Entry 6A3C (X-ray diffraction, 2.35 A resolution); this record covers chains B and C of the 4 polymer chains in the assembly.

[Chain B]
Name: Ran-specific GTPase-activating protein 1
Source organism: Saccharomyces cerevisiae
Notes: fragment: Ran Binding Domain
Reference sequence: P41920 (YRB1_YEAST); residues 62-201 here = UniProt positions 62-201
Amino-acid sequence (143 residues; row label = number of the first residue in the row):
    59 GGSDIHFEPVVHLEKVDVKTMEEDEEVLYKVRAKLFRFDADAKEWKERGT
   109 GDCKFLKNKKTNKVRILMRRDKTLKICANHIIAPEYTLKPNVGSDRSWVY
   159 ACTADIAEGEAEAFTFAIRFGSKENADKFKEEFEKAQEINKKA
Disordered / not traced: 59-63, 69-77, 201
Sequence notes: expression tag (59-61)

[Chain C]
Name: Exportin-1
Source organism: Saccharomyces cerevisiae (strain ATCC 204508 / S288c)
Notes: fragment: lacking C-terminal inhibitory tail and H9 loop
Reference sequence: P30822 (XPO1_YEAST); numbering as in UniProt; present here: 1-376, 414-440, 462-1058
Amino-acid sequence (1003 residues; numbered -2 to 1058; 58 numbers in that range are skipped by the numbering (no residue carries them; nothing is unmodelled there); the number before each row is that of its first residue; numbers below 1 keep their minus sign (Gly-2 is residue -2)):
    -2 GGSMEGILDFSNDLDIALLDQVVSTFYQGSGVQQKQAQEILTKFQDNPDA
    48 WQKADQILQFSTNPQSKFIALSILDKLITRKWKLLPNDHRIGIRNFVVGM
    98 IISMCQDDEVFKTQKNLINKSDLTLVQILKQEWPQNWPEFIPELIGSSSS
   148 SVNVCENNMIVLKLLSEEVFDFSAEQMTQAKALHLKNSMSKEFEQIFKLC
   198 FQVLEQGSSSSLIVATLESLLRYLHWIPYRYIYETNILELLSTKFMTSPD
   248 TRAITLKCLTEVSNLKIPQDNDLIKRQTVLFFQNTLQQIATSVMPVTADL
   298 KATYANANGNDQSFLQDLAMFLTTYLARNRALLESDESLRELLLNAHQYL
   348 IQLSKIEERELFKTTLDYWHNLVADLFYE
   414 PLKKHIYEEICSQLRLVIIENMVRPEE
   462 IQLYKSEREVLVYLTHLNVIDTEEIMISKLARQIDGSEWSWHNINTLSWA
   512 IGSISGTMSEDTEKRFVVTVIKDLLGLCEQKRGKDNKAVVASDIMYVVGQ
   562 YPRFLKAHWNFLRTVILKLFEFMHETHEGVQDMACDTFIKIVQKCKYHFV
   612 IQQPRESEPFIQTIIRDIQKTTADLQPQQVHTFYKACGIIISEERSVAER
   662 NRLLSDLMQLPNMAWDTIVEQSTANPTLLLDSETVKIIANIIKTNVAVCT
   712 SMGADFYPQLGHIYYNMLQLYRAVSSMISAQVAAEGLIATKTPKVRGLRT
   762 IKKEILKLVETYISKARNLDDVVKVLVEPLLNAVLEDYMNNVPDARDAEV
   812 LNCMTTVVEKVGHMIPQGVILILQSVFECTLDMINKDFTEYPEHRVEFYK
   862 LLKVINEKSFAAFLELPPAAFKLFVDAICWAFKHNNRDVEVNGLQIALDL
   912 VKNIERMGNVPFANEFHKNYFFIFVSETFFVLTDSDHKSGFSKQALLLMK
   962 LISLVYDNKISVPLYQEAEVPQGTSNQVYLSQYLANMLSNAFPHLTSEQI
  1012 ASFLSALTKQCKDLVVFKGTLRDFLVQIKEVGGDPTDYLFAEDKENA
Disordered / not traced: -2, 1053-1058
Sequence notes: expression tag (-2 to 0); engineered mutation Gly537 (Asp in P30822), Cys539 (Thr in P30822), Glu540 (Val in P30822), Gln541 (Lys in P30822), Cys1022 (Tyr in P30822)
Metal / ion sites: Na+: Tyr465, Trp510, Tyr557

[Interface between chain B and chain C]
Pairs across the interface (6):
  Val150(B) with Thr753(C); Pro754(C)
  Gly151(B) with Lys752(C); Arg757(C), hydrogen bond (backbone-side chain)
  Ser152(B) with Pro754(C)
  Asp153(B) with Pro754(C)
Also at the interface, not in a pair above, chain C (6 interface residues in all): Glu746, Ile749

[Summary]
Chain B and chain C form an interface of 4 and 6 residues respectively, with 1 hydrogen bond. The
hydrogen-bonded pair is Gly151(B)-Arg757(C). The Na+ site is built by Tyr465(C), Trp510(C) and Tyr557(C).
Chain B is Ran-specific GTPase-activating protein 1 (Saccharomyces cerevisiae) and chain C is Exportin-1
(Saccharomyces cerevisiae (strain ATCC 204508 / S288c)); the structure, MVM NES mutant Nm12 in complex with
CRM1-Ran-RanBP1, was determined by X-ray diffraction, deposited together with 9VM1, 6A38, 6A3A, 6A3B and 6A3E.
